9GF6 - chains K and S of the 11 polymer chains in the assembly; structure by electron microscopy, 3.80 A resolution.

== Chain K ==
Molecule: Nucleosomal DNA Strand 1
Sequence (152 nucleotides; row label = number of the first residue in the row; numbers below 1 keep their minus sign (DC-70 is residue -70)):
   -70 CAATATCCCGAGTACATGCACAGGATGTATATATCTGACACGTGCCTGGA
   -20 GACTAGGGAGTAATCCCCTTGGCGGTTAAAACGCGGGGGACAGCGCGTAC
    30 GTGCGTTTAAGCGGTGCTAGAGCTGTCTACGACCAATTGAGCGGCCTCGG
    80 CA
Disordered / not traced: -70 to -60, 76-81

== Chain S ==
Name: Histone H2A type 1-B/E
From: Homo sapiens
UniProt: P04908 (H2A1B_HUMAN); residues 1-129 here correspond to UniProt positions 2-130 (UniProt number = residue number + 1)
Sequence (129 residues; numbered 1 to 129; the number before each row is that of its first residue):
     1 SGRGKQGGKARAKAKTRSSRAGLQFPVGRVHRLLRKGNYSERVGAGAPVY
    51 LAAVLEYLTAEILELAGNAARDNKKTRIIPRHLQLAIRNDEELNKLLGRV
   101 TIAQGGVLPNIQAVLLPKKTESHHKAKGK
Disordered / not traced: 1-10, 119-129
Curated features (UniProtKB/Swiss-Prot):
  - modified residue: Ser1 (N-acetylserine), Arg3 (Citrulline), Lys5 (N6-(2-hydroxyisobutyryl)lysine), Lys9 (N6-(2-hydroxyisobutyryl)lysine), Lys13 (N6-(beta-hydroxybutyryl)lysine), Lys36 (N6-(2-hydroxyisobutyryl)lysine), Lys74 (N6-(2-hydroxyisobutyryl)lysine), Lys75 (N6-(2-hydroxyisobutyryl)lysine), Lys95 (N6-(2-hydroxyisobutyryl)lysine), Gln104 (N5-methylglutamine), Lys118 (N6-(2-hydroxyisobutyryl)lysine), Lys119 (N6-crotonyllysine), Thr120 (Phosphothreonine), Lys125 (N6-crotonyllysine)
  - cross-link (Glycyl lysine isopeptide (Lys-Gly)): Lys13 (interchain with G-Cter in ubiquitin), Lys15 (interchain with G-Cter in ubiquitin), Lys119 (interchain with G-Cter in ubiquitin)

== Interface between chain K and chain S ==
Residue-residue contacts (12):
  DT37(K) - Arg42(S)  sugar contact
  DT37(K) - Val43(S)  phosphate contact
  DT37(K) - Gly44(S)  phosphate contact
  DT37(K) - Ala45(S)  hydrogen bond to the phosphate
  DA38(K) - Arg35(S)  salt bridge to the phosphate
  DA38(K) - Arg42(S)  phosphate contact
  DA38(K) - Val43(S)  hydrogen bond to the phosphate
  DG45(K) - Lys13(S)  phosphate contact
  DC46(K) - Thr16(S)  phosphate contact
  DT47(K) - Arg29(S)  hydrogen bond to the phosphate
  DA48(K) - Arg29(S)  salt bridge to the phosphate
  DA58(K) - Lys75(S)  salt bridge to the phosphate
Also at the interface, not in a pair above, chain S (11 interface residues in all): His31, Glu41

== Summary ==
Chain K and chain S form an interface of 7 and 11 residues respectively; the contacts include 3 hydrogen bonds
and 3 salt bridges. Polar pairs include DT37(K)-Ala45(S), DA38(K)-Val43(S) and DT47(K)-Arg29(S).
Chain K is Nucleosomal DNA Strand 1 and chain S is Histone H2A type 1-B/E (Homo sapiens); the structure,
CryoEM structure of the human INO80 core-nucleosome complex state N-6, was determined by electron microscopy.
